Entry 8QW1 (X-ray diffraction, 2.10 A resolution); this record covers chains A and D of the 6 polymer chains in the assembly.

[Chain A (and D)]
Molecule: Nucleoside diphosphate kinase 3
From: Homo sapiens
Notes: chain D of this document is another copy of the same molecule, construct and numbering; everything in this record applies to it too
UniProt: Q13232 (NDK3_HUMAN); residues 18-169 here = UniProt positions 18-169
Amino-acid sequence (155 residues; each row starts with the number of its first residue):
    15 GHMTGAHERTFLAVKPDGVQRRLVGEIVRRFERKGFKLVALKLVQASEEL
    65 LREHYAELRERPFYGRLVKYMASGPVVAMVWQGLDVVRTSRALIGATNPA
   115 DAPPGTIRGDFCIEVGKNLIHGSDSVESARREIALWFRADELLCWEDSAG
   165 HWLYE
Unresolved in the structure: 15-17
Differences from the reference sequence: expression tag (15-17)
Ligand contacts: ADP (adenosine-5'-diphosphate): K29, Y69, L72, R75, F77, L81, R105, T111, R122, V129, G130, N132
Swiss-Prot annotation at these positions:
  - active site: H135 (Pros-phosphohistidine intermediate)
  - binding site (ADP): K29, R105, T111, R122, V129, N132
  - mutagenesis: E40 (E40D: Impairs hexamerization; when associated with D-46. Decreases mitochondrial tethering activity; when associated with D-46), E46 (E46D: Impairs hexamerization; when associated with D-40. Decreases mitochondrial tethering activity; when associated with D-40), H135 (H135Q: Lacks of nucleoside diphosphate kinase activity. Does not affect mitochondrial fusion activity)
What the authors report for this chain:
  - binding site for ADP: K29, Y69, F77, R105, T111, V129, N132, H135, G136, D138
  - conformationally variable residues: R122
  - post-translational modification sites: H135
  - Mg2+ coordination through a water molecule: D138
  - catalytic residues: H135 (proposed by the authors, not directly observed)

[Interface between chain A and chain D]
Residue-residue contacts (57):
  V33(A) - W159(D)  hydrophobic
  Q34(A) - W159(D)
  Q34(A) - E160(D)  hydrogen bond (side chain-backbone)
  Q34(A) - D161(D)
  Q34(A) - S162(D)  hydrogen bond
  R36(A) - E46(D)
  R36(A) - G49(D)
  R36(A) - F50(D)
  R36(A) - W159(D)
  R36(A) - D161(D)  salt bridge
  R36(A) - A163(D)
  L37(A) - E46(D)  hydrogen bond (backbone-side chain)
  V38(A) - E46(D)  hydrogen bond (backbone-side chain)
  G39(A) - G39(D)
  G39(A) - V42(D)
  G39(A) - E46(D)  hydrogen bond (backbone-side chain)
  E40(A) - R43(D)  salt bridge
  V42(A) - G39(D)
  R43(A) - G39(D)
  R43(A) - E40(D)
  R43(A) - R43(D)
  E46(A) - R36(D)
  E46(A) - L37(D)  hydrogen bond (side chain-backbone)
  E46(A) - V38(D)  hydrogen bond (side chain-backbone)
  E46(A) - G39(D)  hydrogen bond (side chain-backbone)
  G49(A) - R36(D)
  F50(A) - R36(D)
  L52(A) - L57(D)
  V53(A) - L57(D)
  A54(A) - L57(D)
  L55(A) - L55(D)  hydrophobic
  L55(A) - K56(D)
  L55(A) - L57(D)  hydrogen bond (backbone-backbone)
  L55(A) - V91(D)  hydrophobic
  K56(A) - L55(D)
  L57(A) - L52(D)
  L57(A) - V53(D)
  L57(A) - A54(D)
  L57(A) - L55(D)  hydrogen bond (backbone-backbone)
  L57(A) - L157(D)  hydrophobic
  V58(A) - L157(D)
  Q59(A) - L157(D)
  P89(A) - L157(D)  hydrophobic
  P89(A) - W159(D)
  V91(A) - L55(D)  hydrophobic
  L157(A) - L57(D)  hydrophobic
  L157(A) - V58(D)
  L157(A) - Q59(D)
  L157(A) - P89(D)  hydrophobic
  W159(A) - V33(D)  hydrophobic
  W159(A) - Q34(D)
  W159(A) - R36(D)
  W159(A) - P89(D)  hydrophobic
  E160(A) - Q34(D)  hydrogen bond (backbone-side chain)
  D161(A) - R36(D)  salt bridge
  S162(A) - Q34(D)  hydrogen bond
  A163(A) - R36(D)
Also at the interface, not in a pair above, chain A (30 interface residues in all): K51, L167
Also at the interface, not in a pair above, chain D (30 interface residues in all): K51, L167

[In short]
The chain A/chain D interface involves 30 residues from each chain; the contacts include 12 hydrogen bonds and
3 salt bridges. Among the polar pairs are R36(A)-D161(D), E40(A)-R43(D) and Q34(A)-E160(D). Ligands of chain
A: ADP. The paper reports the catalytic residue H135(A); a binding site for ADP at K29(A), Y69(A) and F77(A)
among others.
Chain A and chain D are both Nucleoside diphosphate kinase 3 (Homo sapiens); the structure, Human NDPK-C in
complex with ADP and Mg2+, was determined by X-ray diffraction (same publication as 8QVY, 8QVZ, 8QW0, 8QW2 and
8QW3).
